Entry 7CUA (X-ray diffraction, 1.80 A resolution); this record covers chains A and C of the 3 polymer chains in the assembly.

Chain A (and C):
Protein: YoeB
Organism: Staphylococcus aureus (strain NCTC 8325)
Notes: chain C of this document is another copy of the same molecule, construct and numbering; everything in this record applies to it too
UniProt: Q2G286 (Q2G286_STAA8); numbering as in UniProt (aligned over 1-88)
Sequence (88 residues; each row starts with the number of its first residue):
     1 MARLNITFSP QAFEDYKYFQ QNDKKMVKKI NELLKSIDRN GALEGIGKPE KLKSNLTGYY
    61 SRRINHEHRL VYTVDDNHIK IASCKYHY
Unresolved in the structure: 1
Reported in the primary citation:
  - conformationally variable residues (order/disorder transition): Tyr86, His87, Tyr88

Interface between chain A and chain C:
Residue-residue contacts (18; chain A residue first):
  Gln21(A) - Gly41(C)
  Gln21(A) - Ala42(C)  hydrogen bond (backbone-backbone)
  Gln21(A) - Val74(C)
  Gln21(A) - Asp75(C)
  Gln21(A) - Asp76(C)
  Asn22(A) - Gly41(C)
  Asn22(A) - Ala42(C)  hydrogen bond (backbone-backbone)
  Asn22(A) - Leu43(C)  hydrogen bond (backbone-backbone)
  Asn22(A) - Glu44(C)
  Asn22(A) - Tyr60(C)  hydrogen bond
  Asp23(A) - Asn40(C)
  Asp23(A) - Glu44(C)
  Lys24(A) - Asp38(C)
  Lys24(A) - Arg39(C)
  Lys24(A) - Asn40(C)  hydrogen bond (backbone-backbone)
  Lys24(A) - Gly41(C)
  Lys24(A) - Glu44(C)  hydrogen bond (backbone-side chain)
  Lys25(A) - Glu44(C)  hydrogen bond (backbone-side chain)
Other interface residues (no listed pair), chain A (6 interface residues in all): Tyr18
Other interface residues (no listed pair), chain C (12 interface residues in all): Lys51

In short:
6 residues of chain A and 12 residues of chain C are in contact; the contacts include 7 hydrogen bonds. Among
the polar pairs are Asn22(A)-Tyr60(C), Lys24(A)-Glu44(C) and Lys25(A)-Glu44(C). From the paper: conformational
variability at Tyr86(A), His87(A) and Tyr88(A).
Both chains are YoeB (Staphylococcus aureus (strain NCTC 8325)). Entry 7CUA (The structure of YoeB dimer from
Staphylococcus aureus) was determined by X-ray diffraction together with 6L8E and 6L8F from the same study.
